Entry 2V69 (X-ray diffraction, 2.80 A resolution); this record covers chains H and M of the 16 polymer chains in the assembly.

# Chain H
Name: Ribulose bisphosphate carboxylase large chain
From: Chlamydomonas reinhardtii
Notes: EC 4.1.1.39
UniProt: P00877 (RBL_CHLRE); residue numbers follow UniProt; this construct covers 1-475
Amino-acid sequence (475 residues; numbered 1 to 475; the number before each row is that of its first residue):
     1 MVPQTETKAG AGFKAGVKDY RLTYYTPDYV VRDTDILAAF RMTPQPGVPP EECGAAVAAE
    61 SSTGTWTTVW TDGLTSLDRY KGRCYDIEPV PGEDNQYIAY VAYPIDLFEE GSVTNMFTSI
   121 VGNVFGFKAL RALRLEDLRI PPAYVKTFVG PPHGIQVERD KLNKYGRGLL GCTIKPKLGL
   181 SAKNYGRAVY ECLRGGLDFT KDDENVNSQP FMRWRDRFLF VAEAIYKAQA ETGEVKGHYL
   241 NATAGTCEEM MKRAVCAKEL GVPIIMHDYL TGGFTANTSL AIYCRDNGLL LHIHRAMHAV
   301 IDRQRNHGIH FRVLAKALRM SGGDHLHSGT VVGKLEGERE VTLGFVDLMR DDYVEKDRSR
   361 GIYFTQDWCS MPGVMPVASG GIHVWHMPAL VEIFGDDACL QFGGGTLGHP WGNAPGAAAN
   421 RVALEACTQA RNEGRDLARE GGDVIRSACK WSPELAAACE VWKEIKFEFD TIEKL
Unresolved in the structure: 1-11, 470-475
Sequence notes: conflict Pro46 (Leu in P00877); engineered mutation Glu473 (Asp in P00877)
Modified residues: Pro104, Pro151 (4-hydroxyproline; HYP); Lys201 (lysine nz-carboxylic acid; KCX); Cys256, Cys369 (s-methylcysteine; SMC)
Cystine bridges: Cys449-Cys459
Ion coordination: Mg2+: Lys201, Asp203, Glu204 (together with 2-carboxyarabinitol-1,5-diphosphate)
Residues lining bound ligands:
  - 2-carboxyarabinitol-1,5-diphosphate (CAP), molecule 1: Glu60, Thr65, Trp66, Asn123
  - 2-carboxyarabinitol-1,5-diphosphate (CAP), molecule 2: Thr173, Lys175, Lys177, Lys201, Asp203, Glu204, His294, Arg295, His298, His327, Gly329, Lys334, Leu335, Ser379, Gly380, Gly381, Gln401, Phe402, Gly403, Gly404

# Chain M
Name: Ribulose bisphosphate carboxylase small chain 1
From: Chlamydomonas reinhardtii
Notes: EC 4.1.1.39
UniProt: P00873 (RBS1_CHLRE); residues 1-140 here correspond to UniProt positions 46-185 (UniProt number = residue number + 45)
Amino-acid sequence (140 residues; numbered 1 to 140; the number before each row is that of its first residue):
     1 MMVWTPVNNK MFETFSYLPP LTDEQIAAQV DYIVANGWIP CLEFAEADKA YVSNESAIRF
    61 GSVSCLYYDN RYWTMWKLPM FGCRDPMQVL REIVACTKAF PDAYVRLVAF DNQKQVQIMG
   121 FLVQRPKTAR DFQPANKRSV
Modified residues: Met1 (n-methyl methionine; MME)

# Chain H / chain M interface
Contacting residue pairs (15):
  Gly12(H) - Phe81(M)
  Phe13(H) - Leu78(M)  hydrophobic
  Trp70(H) - Leu78(M)
  Trp70(H) - Pro79(M)
  Trp70(H) - Phe81(M)
  Gly73(H) - Phe81(M)
  Gly73(H) - Asn112(M)
  Leu74(H) - Phe81(M)
  Leu74(H) - Asn112(M)
  Leu74(H) - Gln115(M)
  Thr75(H) - Asn112(M)  hydrogen bond (backbone-side chain)
  Thr75(H) - Gln115(M)  hydrogen bond
  Ser76(H) - Asn112(M)
  Ser76(H) - Gln113(M)
  Arg79(H) - Gln113(M)
Interface residues without a listed pair, chain M (9 interface residues in all): Ile39, Met75, Phe110

# Overview
Chain H and chain M form an interface of 8 and 9 residues respectively; the contacts include 2 hydrogen bonds.
Polar contacts include Thr75(H)-Asn112(M) and Thr75(H)-Gln115(M). Ligands of chain H:
2-carboxyarabinitol-1,5-diphosphate. The Mg2+ site is built by Lys201(H), Asp203(H) and Glu204(H).
Chain H is Ribulose bisphosphate carboxylase large chain and chain M is Ribulose bisphosphate carboxylase
small chain 1, both from Chlamydomonas reinhardtii; the structure, Crystal structure of Chlamydomonas
reinhardtii Rubisco with a large- subunit mutation D473E, was determined by X-ray diffraction, deposited
together with 2V67, 2V68, 2V63 and 2V6A.
